Entry 3USX (X-ray diffraction, 2.28 A resolution); this record covers chains A and C of the 4 polymer chains in the assembly.

# Chain A (and C)
Protein: Peptidoglycan recognition protein 1
Organism: Camelus dromedarius
Notes: chain C of this document is another copy of the same molecule, construct and numbering; everything in this record applies to it too
Reference sequence: Q9GK12 (PGRP1_CAMDR); residues 1-171 here correspond to UniProt positions 23-193 (UniProt number = residue number + 22)
Chain sequence (171 residues; numbered 1 to 171; the number before each row is that of its first residue):
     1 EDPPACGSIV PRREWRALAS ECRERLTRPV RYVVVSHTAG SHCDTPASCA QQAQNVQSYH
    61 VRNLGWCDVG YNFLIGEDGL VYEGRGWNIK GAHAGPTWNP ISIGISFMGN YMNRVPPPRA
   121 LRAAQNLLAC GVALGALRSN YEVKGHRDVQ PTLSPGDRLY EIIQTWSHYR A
Disulfides: Cys6-Cys130, Cys22-Cys67, Cys43-Cys49

# Chain A / chain C interface
Pairs across the interface - 12 pairs, chain A then chain C:
  Arg31(A) - Glu21(C)  salt bridge
  Arg31(A) - Gly65(C)  hydrogen bond (side chain-backbone)
  Arg31(A) - Trp66(C)
  Arg31(A) - Cys67(C)
  Tyr32(A) - Glu21(C)  hydrogen bond (side chain-backbone)
  Trp98(A) - Arg23(C)
  Ile101(A) - Arg23(C)
  Arg138(A) - Gly65(C)
  Asn140(A) - Leu64(C)
  Asn140(A) - Gly65(C)  hydrogen bond (side chain-backbone)
  Lys144(A) - Glu24(C)  salt bridge
  Ala171(A) - Glu24(C)
Interface residues without a listed pair, chain A (9 interface residues in all): Thr97
Interface residues without a listed pair, chain C (9 interface residues in all): Cys22, Lys90

# Overview
The chain A/chain C interface involves 9 residues from each chain; the contacts include 3 hydrogen bonds and 2
salt bridges. Among the polar pairs are Arg31(A)-Glu21(C), Lys144(A)-Glu24(C) and Arg31(A)-Gly65(C).
Both chains are Peptidoglycan recognition protein 1 (Camelus dromedarius). Entry 3USX (Crystal structure of
PGRP-S complexed with Myristic Acid at 2.28 A resolution) was determined by X-ray diffraction (same
publication as 4FNN, 3UIL, 3UMQ and 3T2V).
